PDB entry 8JBX | electron microscopy, 3.35 A resolution | chains C and J of the 10 polymer chains in the assembly

[Chain C]
Protein: Histone H2A type 1-B/E
Source organism: Homo sapiens
Reference sequence: P04908 (H2A1B_HUMAN); residues 1-129 here correspond to UniProt positions 2-130 (UniProt number = residue number + 1)
Sequence (129 residues; numbered 1 to 129; the number before each row is that of its first residue):
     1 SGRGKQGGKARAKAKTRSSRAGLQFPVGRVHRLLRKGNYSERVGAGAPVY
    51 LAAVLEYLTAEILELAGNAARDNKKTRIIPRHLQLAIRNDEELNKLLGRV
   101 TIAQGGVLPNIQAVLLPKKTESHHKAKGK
Disordered / not traced: 1-11, 119-129
UniProt features mapped onto this chain:
  - modified residue: Ser1 (N-acetylserine), Arg3 (Citrulline), Lys5 (N6-(2-hydroxyisobutyryl)lysine), Lys9 (N6-(2-hydroxyisobutyryl)lysine), Lys13 (N6-(beta-hydroxybutyryl)lysine), Lys36 (N6-(2-hydroxyisobutyryl)lysine), Lys74 (N6-(2-hydroxyisobutyryl)lysine), Lys75 (N6-(2-hydroxyisobutyryl)lysine), Lys95 (N6-(2-hydroxyisobutyryl)lysine), Gln104 (N5-methylglutamine), Lys118 (N6-(2-hydroxyisobutyryl)lysine), Lys119 (N6-crotonyllysine), Thr120 (Phosphothreonine), Lys125 (N6-crotonyllysine)
  - cross-link (Glycyl lysine isopeptide (Lys-Gly)): Lys13 (interchain with G-Cter in ubiquitin), Lys15 (interchain with G-Cter in ubiquitin), Lys119 (interchain with G-Cter in ubiquitin)

[Chain J]
Molecule: 147-nt DNA strand
Sequence (147 nucleotides; each row starts with the number of its first residue; numbers below 1 keep their minus sign (DA-73 is residue -73)):
   -73 ATCGGATGTATATATCTGACACGTGCCTGGAGACTAGGGAGTAATCCCCT
   -23 TGGCGGTTAAAACGCGGGGGACAGCGCGTACGTGCGTTTAAGCGGTGCTA
    27 GAGCTGTCTACGACCAATTGAGCGGCCTCGGCACCGGGATTCTCGAT
Disordered / not traced: -73, 73

[Chain C / chain J interface]
Residue-residue contacts - 16 pairs, chain C then chain J:
  Ala14(C) - DG46(J)  sugar contact
  Arg29(C) - DG48(J)  sugar contact
  Arg29(C) - DC49(J)  salt bridge to the phosphate
  Arg35(C) - DA39(J)  salt bridge to the phosphate
  Arg42(C) - DG38(J)  phosphate contact
  Arg42(C) - DA39(J)  phosphate contact
  Val43(C) - DG38(J)  sugar contact
  Val43(C) - DA39(J)  hydrogen bond to the phosphate
  Gly44(C) - DG38(J)  phosphate contact
  Ala45(C) - DG38(J)  hydrogen bond to the phosphate
  Lys75(C) - DC58(J)  phosphate contact
  Lys75(C) - DA59(J)  salt bridge to the phosphate
  Thr76(C) - DG57(J)  hydrogen bond to the phosphate
  Thr76(C) - DC58(J)  hydrogen bond to the phosphate
  Arg77(C) - DG57(J)  hydrogen bond to the sugar
  Arg77(C) - DC58(J)  hydrogen bond to the phosphate
Other interface residues (no listed pair), chain C (12 interface residues in all): Thr16, Glu41
Other interface residues (no listed pair), chain J (9 interface residues in all): DA47

[Summary]
The interface between chain C and chain J involves 12 residues on one side and 9 on the other, with 6 hydrogen
bonds and 3 salt bridges. Polar contacts include Arg77(C)-DG57(J), Val43(C)-DA39(J) and Ala45(C)-DG38(J).
Chain C is Histone H2A type 1-B/E (Homo sapiens) and chain J is a 147-nt DNA strand; the structure, Human
canonical 601 DNA nucleosome, was determined by electron microscopy (same publication as 8JCC and 8JCD).
